9CAA - chains T and Z of the 20 polymer chains in the assembly; structure by electron microscopy, 4.04 A resolution (low resolution: residue-level contacts below are approximate; hydrogen-bond / salt-bridge calls are withheld).

# Chain T
Name: Histone H2B 1.1
From: Xenopus laevis
UniProtKB: P02281 (H2B11_XENLA); residues 1-125 here correspond to UniProt positions 2-126 (UniProt number = residue number + 1)
Chain sequence (125 residues; each row starts with the number of its first residue):
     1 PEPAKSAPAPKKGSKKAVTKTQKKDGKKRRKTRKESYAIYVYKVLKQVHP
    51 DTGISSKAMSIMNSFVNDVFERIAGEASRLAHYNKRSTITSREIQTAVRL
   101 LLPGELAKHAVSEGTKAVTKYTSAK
Disordered / not traced: 1-27
Construct notes: conflict Thr32 (Ser33 in P02281)
Curated features (UniProtKB/Swiss-Prot):
  - modified residue: Lys5 (N6-acetyllysine), Lys12 (N6-acetyllysine), Ser14 (Phosphoserine), Lys15 (N6-acetyllysine), Lys20 (N6-acetyllysine)
  - glycosylation: Ser112 (O-linked (GlcNAc) serine)
  - cross-link: Lys120 (Glycyl lysine isopeptide (Lys-Gly) (interchain with G-Cter in ubiquitin))

# Chain Z
Molecule: 285-nt DNA strand
Sequence (285 nucleotides; each row starts with the number of its first residue; numbers below 1 keep their minus sign (DG-105 is residue -105)):
  -105 GCCAGTGAATTCGAGCTCGGTACCCGGGGATCACAGGATGTACATATCTG
   -55 ACAGCTGCCTGGAGACTAGGGAGTAATCCCCTTGGCGGTTAAAACGCGGG
    -5 GGACAGCGCGTAGCTGCGTTTAAGCGGTGCTAGAGCTGTCTACGACCAAT
    45 TGAGCGGCCTGCGCACCGGGATTCTCCAGCAGGGCTTCCCACGTGCGCAG
    95 CAGGACGCAGCGCTGCCTGAAACTCGCGCCGCGAGGAGAGGGAGGACGAA
   145 CGCGCCCCCACCCCCTTATATAGGCGCCCTTCGAT
Disordered / not traced: -105 to -77, 77-179

# Chain T / chain Z interface
Residue-residue contacts (14; chain T residue first):
  Arg30(T) with DG50(Z); DG51(Z)
  Lys31(T) with DG50(Z); DG51(Z)
  Thr32(T) with DG50(Z)
  Arg33(T) with DC49(Z); DG50(Z)
  Lys34(T) with DG50(Z)
  Glu35(T) with DC49(Z)
  Ser36(T) with DC49(Z)
  Ile39(T) with DG48(Z); DC49(Z)
  Tyr40(T) with DG48(Z)
  Lys43(T) with DG48(Z)
Also at the interface, not in a pair above, chain T (12 interface residues in all): Arg29, Thr88
Also at the interface, not in a pair above, chain Z (5 interface residues in all): DG38

# Summary
The interface between chain T and chain Z involves 12 residues on one side and 5 on the other.
Here chain T is Histone H2B 1.1 (Xenopus laevis) and chain Z is a 285-nt DNA strand. Entry 9CAA (Cryo-EM
structure of human SRCAP-nucleosome complex in the pre-engaged state (composite structure)) was determined by
electron microscopy.
